3CWU - chains C and G of the 8 polymer chains in the assembly; structure by X-ray diffraction, 2.80 A resolution.

Chain C:
Name: DNA-3-methyladenine glycosylase 2
From: Escherichia coli
Notes: EC 3.2.2.21
UniProt: P04395 (3MG2_ECOLI); residues 1-282 here = UniProt positions 1-282
Sequence (282 residues; numbered 1 to 282; the number before each row is that of its first residue):
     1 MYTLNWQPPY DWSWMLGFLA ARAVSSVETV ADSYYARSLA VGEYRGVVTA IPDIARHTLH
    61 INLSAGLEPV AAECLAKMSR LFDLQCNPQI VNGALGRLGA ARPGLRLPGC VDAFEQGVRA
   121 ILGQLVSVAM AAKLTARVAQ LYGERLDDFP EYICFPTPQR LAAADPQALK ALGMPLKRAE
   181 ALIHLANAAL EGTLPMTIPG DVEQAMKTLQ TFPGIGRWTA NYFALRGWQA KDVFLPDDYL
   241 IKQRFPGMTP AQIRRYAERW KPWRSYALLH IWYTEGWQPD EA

Chain G:
Molecule: 12-nt DNA strand
Sequence (12 nucleotides; row label = number of the first residue in the row):
     1 GACATGAXTG CC
Modified residues: 2FE (2'-fluoro-2'-deoxy-1,N6-ethenoadenine) at position 8

Chain C / chain G interface:
Contacting residue pairs - 4 pairs, chain C then chain G:
  Lys177(C) - DC12(G)  phosphate contact
  Thr249(C) - DA7(G)  hydrogen bond to the phosphate
  Thr249(C) - 2FE_8(G)  base contact
  Ala251(C) - DA7(G)  hydrogen bond to the phosphate
Interface residues without a listed pair, chain C (5 interface residues in all): Pro250, Gln252
Interface residues without a listed pair, chain G (4 interface residues in all): DG6

Overview:
5 residues of chain C face 4 of chain G across their interface, with 2 hydrogen bonds. Polar pairs include
Thr249(C)-DA7(G) and Ala251(C)-DA7(G).
Here chain C is DNA-3-methyladenine glycosylase 2 (Escherichia coli) and chain G is a 12-nt DNA strand. Entry
3CWU (Crystal Structure of an AlkA Host/Guest Complex 2'-fluoro-2'-deoxy-1,N6-ethenoadenine:Thymine Base Pair)
was determined by X-ray diffraction, deposited together with 3CVT, 3CW7, 3CWA, 3CWS and 3CWT.
